PDB entry 3LZU | X-ray diffraction, 1.76 A resolution | chains B and A

Chain B (and A):
Protein: HIV-1 protease
Source organism: Human immunodeficiency virus 1
Notes: EC 3.4.23.16; chain A of this document is another copy of the same molecule, construct and numbering; everything in this record applies to it too
UniProt: Q9QB59 (Q9QB59_9HIV1); residues 1-99 here = UniProt positions 1-99
Amino-acid sequence (99 residues; numbered 1 to 99; the number before each row is that of its first residue):
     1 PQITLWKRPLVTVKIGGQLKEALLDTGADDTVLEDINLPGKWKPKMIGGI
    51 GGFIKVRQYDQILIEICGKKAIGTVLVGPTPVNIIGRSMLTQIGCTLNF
Differences from the reference sequence: engineered mutation Lys-7 (Gln in Q9QB59), Ser-88 (Asn in Q9QB59)
Ligand contacts: tmc114 (017; (3r,3as,6ar)-hexahydrofuro[2,3-b]furan-3-yl(1S,2R)-3-[[(4-aminophenyl)sulfonyl](isobutyl)amino]-1-benzyl-2-hydroxypropylcarbamate): Leu-23, Asp-25, Gly-27, Ala-28, Asp-29, Asp-30, Val-32, Ile-47, Gly-48, Gly-49, Ile-50, Leu-76, Pro-81, Val-82, Ile-84
What the authors report for this chain:
  - binding site for tmc114: Asp-25, Asp-30
  - contacts within the chain: Asp-30/Ser-88
  - conformationally variable residues (side-chain flip): Asp-30

Chain B / chain A interface:
Contacting residue pairs (103):
  Pro-1(B) / Leu-97(A)
  Pro-1(B) / Asn-98(A)
  Pro-1(B) / Phe-99(A)  hydrogen bond (backbone-backbone)
  Gln-2(B) / Thr-96(A)  hydrogen bond
  Gln-2(B) / Leu-97(A)
  Gln-2(B) / Asn-98(A)  hydrogen bond
  Ile-3(B) / Thr-96(A)
  Ile-3(B) / Leu-97(A)  hydrogen bond (backbone-backbone)
  Ile-3(B) / Phe-99(A)  hydrophobic
  Thr-4(B) / Thr-96(A)
  Leu-5(B) / Thr-26(A)
  Leu-5(B) / Arg-87(A)  hydrogen bond (backbone-side chain)
  Leu-5(B) / Leu-90(A)  hydrophobic
  Leu-5(B) / Thr-91(A)
  Leu-5(B) / Cys-95(A)
  Trp-6(B) / Arg-87(A)  hydrogen bond (backbone-side chain)
  Trp-6(B) / Thr-91(A)
  Lys-7(B) / Arg-87(A)
  Arg-8(B) / Asp-29(A)
  Arg-8(B) / Arg-87(A)
  Pro-9(B) / Thr-26(A)
  Pro-9(B) / Arg-87(A)
  Pro-9(B) / Leu-97(A)  hydrophobic
  Leu-23(B) / Gly-27(A)
  Leu-24(B) / Thr-26(A)  hydrogen bond (backbone-side chain)
  Leu-24(B) / Leu-97(A)  hydrophobic
  Leu-24(B) / Phe-99(A)  hydrophobic
  Asp-25(B) / Asp-25(A)
  Asp-25(B) / Thr-26(A)
  Asp-25(B) / Gly-27(A)  hydrogen bond (side chain-backbone)
  Thr-26(B) / Leu-5(A)
  Thr-26(B) / Pro-9(A)
  Thr-26(B) / Leu-24(A)  hydrogen bond (side chain-backbone)
  Thr-26(B) / Asp-25(A)
  Thr-26(B) / Thr-26(A)  hydrogen bond (side chain-backbone)
  Thr-26(B) / Leu-97(A)
  Gly-27(B) / Leu-23(A)
  Gly-27(B) / Asp-25(A)  hydrogen bond (backbone-side chain)
  Asp-29(B) / Arg-8(A)
  Ile-47(B) / Ile-50(A)  hydrophobic
  Gly-49(B) / Pro-81(A)
  Ile-50(B) / Ile-47(A)  hydrophobic
  Ile-50(B) / Gly-49(A)  hydrogen bond (backbone-backbone)
  Ile-50(B) / Ile-50(A)  hydrogen bond (backbone-backbone)
  Ile-50(B) / Gly-51(A)  hydrogen bond (backbone-backbone)
  Ile-50(B) / Gly-52(A)
  Ile-50(B) / Ile-54(A)  hydrophobic
  Ile-50(B) / Thr-80(A)
  Ile-50(B) / Ile-84(A)  hydrophobic
  Gly-51(B) / Gly-51(A)
  Gly-51(B) / Gly-52(A)
  Gly-51(B) / Phe-53(A)
  Gly-51(B) / Ile-54(A)
  Gly-52(B) / Gly-51(A)
  Ile-54(B) / Ile-50(A)
  Cys-67(B) / Phe-99(A)  hydrophobic
  Lys-69(B) / Phe-99(A)  hydrogen bond (side chain-backbone)
  Thr-80(B) / Ile-50(A)
  Pro-81(B) / Gly-49(A)
  Pro-81(B) / Ile-50(A)
  Ile-84(B) / Ile-50(A)  hydrophobic
  Arg-87(B) / Leu-5(A)  hydrogen bond (side chain-backbone)
  Arg-87(B) / Trp-6(A)  hydrogen bond (side chain-backbone)
  Arg-87(B) / Lys-7(A)
  Arg-87(B) / Arg-8(A)
  Arg-87(B) / Pro-9(A)
  Leu-90(B) / Leu-5(A)  hydrophobic
  Thr-91(B) / Leu-5(A)
  Thr-91(B) / Trp-6(A)
  Ile-93(B) / Phe-99(A)
  Gly-94(B) / Asn-98(A)
  Gly-94(B) / Phe-99(A)
  Cys-95(B) / Leu-5(A)
  Cys-95(B) / Leu-97(A)  hydrophobic
  Cys-95(B) / Asn-98(A)
  Cys-95(B) / Phe-99(A)  hydrophobic
  Thr-96(B) / Gln-2(A)  hydrogen bond
  Thr-96(B) / Ile-3(A)
  Thr-96(B) / Thr-4(A)
  Thr-96(B) / Thr-96(A)
  Thr-96(B) / Leu-97(A)
  Thr-96(B) / Asn-98(A)  hydrogen bond (backbone-backbone)
  Leu-97(B) / Pro-1(A)
  Leu-97(B) / Gln-2(A)
  Leu-97(B) / Ile-3(A)  hydrogen bond (backbone-backbone)
  Leu-97(B) / Pro-9(A)  hydrophobic
  Leu-97(B) / Leu-24(A)  hydrophobic
  Leu-97(B) / Thr-26(A)
  Leu-97(B) / Cys-95(A)  hydrophobic
  Leu-97(B) / Thr-96(A)
  Leu-97(B) / Leu-97(A)  hydrophobic
  Asn-98(B) / Pro-1(A)
  Asn-98(B) / Gln-2(A)  hydrogen bond
  Asn-98(B) / Gly-94(A)
  Asn-98(B) / Cys-95(A)
  Asn-98(B) / Thr-96(A)  hydrogen bond (backbone-backbone)
  Asn-98(B) / Asn-98(A)  hydrogen bond
  Phe-99(B) / Pro-1(A)  hydrogen bond (backbone-backbone)
  Phe-99(B) / Cys-67(A)  hydrophobic
  Phe-99(B) / Lys-69(A)
  Phe-99(B) / Ile-93(A)
  Phe-99(B) / Gly-94(A)
  Phe-99(B) / Cys-95(A)  hydrophobic
Also at the interface, not in a pair above, chain B (39 interface residues in all): Val-32, Phe-53, Pro-79
Also at the interface, not in a pair above, chain A (39 interface residues in all): Val-32, Gly-48

In short:
The chain B/chain A interface involves 39 residues from each chain; the contacts include 24 hydrogen bonds.
Polar contacts include Gln-2(B)/Thr-96(A), Gln-2(B)/Asn-98(A) and Leu-5(B)/Arg-87(A). Bound to chain B:
tmc114. The paper reports a binding site for tmc114 at Asp-25(B) and Asp-30(B); conformational variability at
Asp-30(B).
Both chains are HIV-1 protease (Human immunodeficiency virus 1). Entry 3LZU (Crystal Structure of a Nelfinavir
Resistant HIV-1 CRF01_AE Protease variant (N88S) in Complex with the Protease ...) was determined by X-ray
diffraction together with 3LZS and 3LZV from the same study.
